8OXW - chains B and C of the 3 polymer chains in the assembly; structure by X-ray diffraction, 1.70 A resolution.

== Chain B ==
Protein: Antibody fab fragment heavy chain
Source organism: Homo sapiens
Notes: antibody fragment or engineered binder
Amino-acid sequence (225 residues; row label = number of the first residue in the row):
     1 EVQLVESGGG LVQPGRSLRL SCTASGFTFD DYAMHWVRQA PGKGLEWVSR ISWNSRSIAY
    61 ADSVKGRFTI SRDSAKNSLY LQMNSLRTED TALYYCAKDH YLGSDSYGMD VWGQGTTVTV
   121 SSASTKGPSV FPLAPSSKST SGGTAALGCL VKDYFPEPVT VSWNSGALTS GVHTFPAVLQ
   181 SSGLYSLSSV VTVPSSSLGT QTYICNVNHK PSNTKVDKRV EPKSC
Disulfide bonds: Cys22-Cys96, Cys149-Cys205

== Chain C ==
Protein: Antibody fab fragment light chain
Source organism: Homo sapiens
Notes: antibody fragment or engineered binder
Amino-acid sequence (216 residues; numbered 1 to 216; the number before each row is that of its first residue):
     1 NFMLTQPHSV SESPGKTVTI SCTRSSGSID SNYVQWYQQR PGSAPTIVIH EDNQRPSGVP
    61 DRFSGSIDTS SNSASLTISG LKTEDEADYY CQSYDPSNVV FGGGTKLTVL GQPKAAPSVT
   121 LFPPSSEELQ ANKATLVCLI SDFYPGAVTV AWKADSSPVK AGVETTTPSK QSNNKYAASS
   181 YLSLTPEQWK SHRSYSCQVT HEGSTVEKTV APTECS
Disulfide bonds: Cys22-Cys91, Cys138-Cys197

== How chain B and chain C interact ==
Contacting residue pairs - 83 pairs, chain B then chain C:
  His35(B) - Val99(C)
  Gln39(B) - Gln39(C)  hydrogen bond
  Gln39(B) - Tyr90(C)
  Gly42(B) - Thr167(C)  hydrogen bond (backbone-side chain)
  Lys43(B) - Tyr90(C)
  Lys43(B) - Thr165(C)  hydrogen bond (side chain-backbone)
  Gly44(B) - Tyr90(C)
  Leu45(B) - Pro45(C)  hydrophobic
  Leu45(B) - Tyr90(C)  hydrophobic
  Leu45(B) - Phe101(C)
  Trp47(B) - Asn98(C)
  Trp47(B) - Val99(C)  hydrophobic
  Trp47(B) - Phe101(C)
  Arg50(B) - Pro96(C)  hydrogen bond (side chain-backbone)
  Arg50(B) - Ser97(C)  hydrogen bond (side chain-backbone)
  Ala59(B) - Asn98(C)
  Tyr60(B) - Asn98(C)
  Tyr95(B) - Gln39(C)  hydrogen bond
  Tyr95(B) - Ala44(C)  hydrophobic
  Tyr95(B) - Pro45(C)
  His100(B) - His50(C)
  His100(B) - Glu51(C)  salt bridge
  Tyr101(B) - Tyr33(C)
  Tyr101(B) - Gln35(C)  hydrogen bond
  Tyr101(B) - Glu51(C)
  Ser106(B) - Tyr33(C)
  Ser106(B) - Tyr94(C)  hydrogen bond
  Tyr107(B) - Gln35(C)  hydrogen bond (backbone-side chain)
  Tyr107(B) - Gln92(C)  hydrogen bond (backbone-side chain)
  Tyr107(B) - Tyr94(C)
  Tyr107(B) - Val99(C)  hydrophobic
  Gly108(B) - Gln35(C)
  Gly108(B) - Tyr37(C)
  Gly108(B) - Gln92(C)
  Met109(B) - Tyr37(C)  hydrogen bond (backbone-side chain)
  Met109(B) - Ile47(C)
  Met109(B) - Gln92(C)
  Met109(B) - Val99(C)  hydrophobic
  Met109(B) - Phe101(C)  hydrophobic
  Asp110(B) - Ile47(C)
  Trp112(B) - Tyr37(C)
  Trp112(B) - Pro45(C)
  Trp112(B) - Phe101(C)  hydrophobic
  Gly113(B) - Ala44(C)
  Gln114(B) - Ala44(C)  hydrogen bond (side chain-backbone)
  Phe131(B) - Ser125(C)
  Phe131(B) - Glu127(C)
  Phe131(B) - Glu128(C)
  Pro132(B) - Ser125(C)
  Pro132(B) - Glu127(C)
  Leu133(B) - Phe122(C)  hydrophobic
  Leu133(B) - Val137(C)  hydrophobic
  Ala134(B) - Phe122(C)
  Ala146(B) - Thr120(C)
  Ala146(B) - Phe122(C)
  Leu150(B) - Thr135(C)
  Leu150(B) - Tyr181(C)  hydrophobic
  Lys152(B) - Glu128(C)  salt bridge
  Lys152(B) - Lys133(C)
  Lys152(B) - Thr135(C)
  His173(B) - Ser169(C)
  His173(B) - Lys170(C)
  His173(B) - Gln171(C)
  His173(B) - Ala177(C)
  Phe175(B) - Leu139(C)  hydrophobic
  Phe175(B) - Ala177(C)  hydrophobic
  Phe175(B) - Ala178(C)
  Phe175(B) - Ser179(C)
  Pro176(B) - Thr166(C)
  Pro176(B) - Ser169(C)
  Val178(B) - Glu164(C)
  Val178(B) - Thr166(C)
  Val178(B) - Tyr181(C)  hydrophobic
  Leu179(B) - Glu164(C)
  Leu187(B) - Tyr181(C)
  Ser188(B) - Val137(C)
  Ser188(B) - Tyr181(C)  hydrogen bond
  Val190(B) - Leu139(C)  hydrophobic
  Lys218(B) - Glu127(C)  salt bridge
  Lys223(B) - Pro123(C)
  Cys225(B) - Glu214(C)
  Cys225(B) - Cys215(C)
  Cys225(B) - Ser216(C)  hydrogen bond (side chain-backbone)
Interface residues without a listed pair, chain B (45 interface residues in all): Val37, Asp105, Leu147, Ala177, Gln180, Ser181
Interface residues without a listed pair, chain C (44 interface residues in all): Ser43, Asp95, Ile140

== Overview ==
The interface between chain B and chain C involves 45 residues on one side and 44 on the other; the contacts
include 14 hydrogen bonds and 3 salt bridges. Polar pairs include His100(B)-Glu51(C), Lys152(B)-Glu128(C) and
Lys218(B)-Glu127(C).
Here chain B is Antibody fab fragment heavy chain and chain C is Antibody fab fragment light chain, both from
Homo sapiens. Entry 8OXW (Transglutaminase 3 in complex with DH patient-derived Fab DH63-B02) was determined
by X-ray diffraction (same publication as 8OXV, 8OXX and 8OXY).
